6FGK - chains A and B of the 4 polymer chains in the assembly; structure by X-ray diffraction, 3.20 A resolution.

Chain A (and B):
Molecule: GTP pyrophosphokinase YwaC
Organism: Bacillus subtilis (strain 168)
Notes: EC 2.7.6.5; chain B of this document is another copy of the same molecule, construct and numbering; everything in this record applies to it too
Reference sequence: P39583 (YWAC_BACSU); residues 1-210 here = UniProt positions 1-210
Chain sequence (210 residues; each row starts with the number of its first residue):
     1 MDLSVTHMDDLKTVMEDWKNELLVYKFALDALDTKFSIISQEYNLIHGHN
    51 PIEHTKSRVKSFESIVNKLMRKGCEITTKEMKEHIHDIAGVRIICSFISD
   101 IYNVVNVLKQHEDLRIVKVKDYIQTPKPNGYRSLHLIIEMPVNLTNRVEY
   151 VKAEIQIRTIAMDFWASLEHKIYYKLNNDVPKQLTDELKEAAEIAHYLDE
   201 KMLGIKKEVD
Unresolved in the structure: 1-15, 45-47, 75-81, 210 (chain B: 1-15, 45-47, 76-82, 210)
UniProt features mapped onto this chain:
  - mutagenesis: D87 (D87G: No longer inhibits growth when overexpressed in relA mutants, probably does not synthesisize (p)ppGpp. 70S ribosomes no longer dimerize to form 100S ribosomes), L176 (L176F: No longer inhibits growth when overexpressed in relA mutants)

Interface between chain A and chain B:
Contacting residue pairs (34; chain A residue first):
  K26(A) with Q41(B)
  F27(A) with I38(B); Q41(B)
  D30(A) with T34(B); Q41(B), hydrogen bond
  T34(A) with D30(B); T34(B)
  K35(A) with N143(B)
  I38(A) with F27(B); L144(B), hydrophobic
  Q41(A) with K26(B), hydrogen bond; F27(B); D30(B), hydrogen bond
  E42(A) with F27(B); T145(B), hydrogen bond; N146(B)
  V107(A) with T145(B)
  Q110(A) with T145(B)
  H111(A) with L144(B); T145(B)
  E112(A) with R147(B), salt bridge
  D113(A) with N143(B)
  N143(A) with K35(B); E112(B); D113(B)
  L144(A) with I38(B), hydrophobic; Q110(B); H111(B)
  T145(A) with E42(B), hydrogen bond; V107(B); Q110(B); H111(B)
  R147(A) with Q110(B); E112(B), salt bridge
Also at the interface, not in a pair above, chain A (21 interface residues in all): L23, S37, Y43, N146
Also at the interface, not in a pair above, chain B (20 interface residues in all): L23, S37

Overview:
Chain A and chain B form an interface of 21 and 20 residues respectively; the contacts include 5 hydrogen
bonds and 2 salt bridges. Among the polar pairs are E112(A)-R147(B), D30(A)-Q41(B) and Q41(A)-K26(B). Curated
annotation (UniProt) lists 2 mutagenesis sites on chain A.
Chain A and chain B are both GTP pyrophosphokinase YwaC (Bacillus subtilis (strain 168)); the structure,
Crystal structure of the small alarmone synthethase 2 from Bacillus subtilis, was determined by X-ray
diffraction (same publication as 6FGJ).
